Entry 6CI6 (X-ray diffraction, 2.80 A resolution); this record covers chain A.

Chain A:
Protein: Serum albumin
From: Equus caballus
UniProt: P35747 (ALBU_HORSE); residues 1-583 here correspond to UniProt positions 25-607 (UniProt number = residue number + 24)
Amino-acid sequence (583 residues; row label = number of the first residue in the row):
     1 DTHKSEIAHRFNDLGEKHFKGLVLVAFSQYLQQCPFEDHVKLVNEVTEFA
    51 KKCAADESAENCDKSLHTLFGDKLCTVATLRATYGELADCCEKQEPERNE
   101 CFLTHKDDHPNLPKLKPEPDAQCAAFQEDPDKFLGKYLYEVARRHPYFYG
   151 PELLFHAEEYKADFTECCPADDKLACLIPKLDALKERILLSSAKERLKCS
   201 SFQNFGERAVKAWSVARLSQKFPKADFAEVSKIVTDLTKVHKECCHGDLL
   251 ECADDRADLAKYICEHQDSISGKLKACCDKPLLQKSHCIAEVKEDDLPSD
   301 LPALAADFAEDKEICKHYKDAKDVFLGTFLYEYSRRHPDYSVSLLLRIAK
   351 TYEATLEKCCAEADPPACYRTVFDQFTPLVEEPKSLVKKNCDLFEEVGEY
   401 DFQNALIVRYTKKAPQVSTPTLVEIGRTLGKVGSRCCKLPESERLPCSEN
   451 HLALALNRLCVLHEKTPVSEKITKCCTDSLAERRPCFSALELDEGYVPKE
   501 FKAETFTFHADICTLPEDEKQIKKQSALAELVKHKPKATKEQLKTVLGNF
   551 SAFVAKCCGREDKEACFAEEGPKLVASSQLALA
Unresolved in the structure: 1-2
Disulfide bonds: Cys53-Cys62, Cys75-Cys91, Cys90-Cys101, Cys123-Cys168, Cys167-Cys176, Cys199-Cys245, Cys244-Cys252, Cys264-Cys278, Cys277-Cys288, Cys315-Cys360, Cys359-Cys368, Cys391-Cys437, Cys436-Cys447, Cys460-Cys476, Cys475-Cys486, Cys513-Cys558, Cys557-Cys566
Residues lining bound ligands:
  - nonanoic acid (KNA): Phe205, Ala212, Leu326, Gly327, Leu330, Leu346, Ala349, Lys350, Ser479, Leu480, Ala481
  - nabumetone (NBO), molecule 1: Leu386, Asn390, Cys391, Phe402, Leu406, Arg409, Tyr410, Lys413, Leu429, Val432, Gly433, Cys436, Cys437, Ser448, Leu452, Arg484, Phe487, Ser488
  - nabumetone (NBO), molecule 2: Leu393, Asp401, Asn404, Ala405, Val408, Lys540, Glu541, Leu543, Lys544, Leu547
UniProt features mapped onto this chain:
  - binding site (Cu cation): His3
  - binding site (Ca(2+)): Glu6, Asp13, Glu243, Asp248, Glu251, Asp254, Asp258
  - binding site (Zn(2+)): His67, His246, Asp248
  - modified residue: Ser5 (Phosphoserine), Ser58 (Phosphoserine), Ser65 (Phosphoserine), Thr83 (Phosphothreonine), Ser418 (Phosphoserine), Thr419 (Phosphothreonine), Thr421 (Phosphothreonine), Ser488 (Phosphoserine), Lys533 (N6-methyllysine), Thr545 (Phosphothreonine), Lys563 (N6-succinyllysine)

In short:
Ligands of chain A: nabumetone and nonanoic acid. Curated annotation (UniProt) lists Cu cation-binding residue
His3, 7 Ca2+-binding residues and 3 Zn2+-binding residues.
Chain A is Serum albumin (Equus caballus); the structure, Crystal structure of equine serum albumin in complex
with nabumetone, was determined by X-ray diffraction (same publication as 6U4R, 6U4X, 6U5A and 5V0V).
